PDB entry 7X76 | electron microscopy, 3.67 A resolution | chains D and P of the 13 polymer chains in the assembly

[Chain D]
Name: DNA-directed RNA polymerase subunit beta'
Organism: Streptomyces coelicolor A3(2)
Notes: EC 2.7.7.6
UniProt: Q8CJT1 (RPOC_STRCO); residue numbers follow UniProt; this construct covers 1-1299
Sequence (1307 residues; each row starts with the number of its first residue):
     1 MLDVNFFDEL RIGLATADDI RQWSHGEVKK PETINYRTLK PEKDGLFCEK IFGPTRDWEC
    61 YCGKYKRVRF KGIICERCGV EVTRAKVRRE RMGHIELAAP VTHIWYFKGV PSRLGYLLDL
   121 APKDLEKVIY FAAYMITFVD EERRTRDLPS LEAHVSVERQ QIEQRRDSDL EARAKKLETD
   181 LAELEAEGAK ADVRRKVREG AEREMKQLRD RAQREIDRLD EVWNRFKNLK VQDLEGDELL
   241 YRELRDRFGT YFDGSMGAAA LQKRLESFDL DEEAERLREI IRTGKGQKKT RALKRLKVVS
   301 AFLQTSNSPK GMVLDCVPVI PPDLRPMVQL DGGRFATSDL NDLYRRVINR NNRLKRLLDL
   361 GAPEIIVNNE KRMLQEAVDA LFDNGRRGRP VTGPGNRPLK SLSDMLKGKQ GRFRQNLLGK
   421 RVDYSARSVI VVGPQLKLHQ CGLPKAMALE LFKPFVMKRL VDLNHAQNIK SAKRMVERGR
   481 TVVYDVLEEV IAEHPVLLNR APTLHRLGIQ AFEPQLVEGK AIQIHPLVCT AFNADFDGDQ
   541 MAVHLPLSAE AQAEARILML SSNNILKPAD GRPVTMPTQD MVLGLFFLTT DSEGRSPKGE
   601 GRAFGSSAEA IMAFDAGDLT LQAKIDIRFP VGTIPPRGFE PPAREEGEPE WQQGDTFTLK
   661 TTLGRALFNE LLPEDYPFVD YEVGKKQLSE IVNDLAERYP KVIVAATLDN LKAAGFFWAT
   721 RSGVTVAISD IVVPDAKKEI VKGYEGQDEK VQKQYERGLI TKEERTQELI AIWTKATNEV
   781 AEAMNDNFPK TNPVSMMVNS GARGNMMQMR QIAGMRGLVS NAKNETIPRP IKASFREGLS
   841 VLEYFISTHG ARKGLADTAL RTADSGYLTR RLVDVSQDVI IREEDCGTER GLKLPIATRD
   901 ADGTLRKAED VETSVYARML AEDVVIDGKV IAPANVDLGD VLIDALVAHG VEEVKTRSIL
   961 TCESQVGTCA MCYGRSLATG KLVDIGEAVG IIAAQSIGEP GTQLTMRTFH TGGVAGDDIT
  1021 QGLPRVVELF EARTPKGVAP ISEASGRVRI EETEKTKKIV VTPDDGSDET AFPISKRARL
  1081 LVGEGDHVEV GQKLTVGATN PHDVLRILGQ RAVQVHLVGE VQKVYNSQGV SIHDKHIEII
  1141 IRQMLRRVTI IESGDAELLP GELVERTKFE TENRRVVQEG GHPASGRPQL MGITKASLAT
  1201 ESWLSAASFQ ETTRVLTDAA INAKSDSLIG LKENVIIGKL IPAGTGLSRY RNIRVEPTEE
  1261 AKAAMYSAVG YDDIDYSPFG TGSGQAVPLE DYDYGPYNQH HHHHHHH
Unresolved in the structure: 1-6, 1266-1307
Construct notes: expression tag (1300-1307)
Ion coordination: Zn2+ site 1: Cys60, Cys62, Cys75, Cys78; Mg2+: Asp535, Asp539; Zn2+ site 2: Cys886, Cys962, Cys969, Cys972
UniProt features mapped onto this chain:
  - binding site (Zn(2+)): Cys60, Cys62, Cys75, Cys78, Cys886, Cys962, Cys969, Cys972
  - binding site (Mg(2+)): Asp535, Asp537, Asp539

[Chain P]
Molecule: 84-nt DNA strand
Sequence (84 nucleotides; each row starts with the number of its first residue):
     1 GGCGACCCGG CGCCCGCTAC GGAGTCAACT ACGGGTAGGG GGTATCGGGC AACGCGGCAC
    61 TGAACACCGT TGTCATGTGC CTTG

[Chain D / chain P interface]
Contacting residue pairs - 20 pairs, chain D then chain P:
  Gly286(D) - DC3(P)  phosphate contact
  Gln287(D) - DC3(P)  phosphate contact
  Arg334(D) - DT25(P)  salt bridge to the phosphate
  Lys407(D) - DG12(P)  salt bridge to the phosphate
  Lys409(D) - DC14(P)  salt bridge to the phosphate
  Lys409(D) - DC15(P)  salt bridge to the phosphate
  Lys409(D) - DG16(P)  salt bridge to the phosphate
  Arg414(D) - DC14(P)  salt bridge to the phosphate
  Arg421(D) - DT18(P)  salt bridge to the phosphate
  Arg427(D) - DC17(P)  hydrogen bond to the base
  Arg427(D) - DT18(P)  phosphate contact
  Arg427(D) - DA19(P)  phosphate contact
  Ala501(D) - DG16(P)  base contact
  Ala501(D) - DC17(P)  base contact
  Thr862(D) - DC15(P)  base contact
  Ala863(D) - DC15(P)  sugar contact
  Gly866(D) - DC15(P)  sugar contact
  Gln1210(D) - DG12(P)  phosphate contact
  Gln1210(D) - DC13(P)  phosphate contact
  Glu1211(D) - DG12(P)  phosphate contact
Other interface residues (no listed pair), chain D (20 interface residues in all): Arg386, Gly408, Pro502, Gln540, Tyr867, Thr1213
Other interface residues (no listed pair), chain P (12 interface residues in all): DG2, DC11

[Summary]
The interface between chain D and chain P involves 20 residues on one side and 12 on the other, with 1
hydrogen bond and 7 salt bridges. Among the polar pairs are Arg427(D)-DC17(P), Arg334(D)-DT25(P) and
Lys407(D)-DG12(P).
Chain D is DNA-directed RNA polymerase subunit beta' (Streptomyces coelicolor A3(2)) and chain P is an 84-nt
DNA strand; the structure, Cryo-EM structure of Streptomyces coelicolor RNAP-promoter open complex with two
Zur dimers, was determined by electron microscopy (same publication as 7VO0, 7VO9, 7VPD, 7VPZ, 7X74 and 7X75).
